PDB entry 6SO3 | electron microscopy, 6.20 A resolution (low resolution: residue-level contacts below are approximate; hydrogen-bond / salt-bridge calls are withheld) | chains B and D of the 6 polymer chains in the assembly

Chain B:
Name: Myosin 2 heavy chain striated muscle
Organism: Lethocerus indicus
Chain sequence (1953 residues; each row starts with the number of its first residue):
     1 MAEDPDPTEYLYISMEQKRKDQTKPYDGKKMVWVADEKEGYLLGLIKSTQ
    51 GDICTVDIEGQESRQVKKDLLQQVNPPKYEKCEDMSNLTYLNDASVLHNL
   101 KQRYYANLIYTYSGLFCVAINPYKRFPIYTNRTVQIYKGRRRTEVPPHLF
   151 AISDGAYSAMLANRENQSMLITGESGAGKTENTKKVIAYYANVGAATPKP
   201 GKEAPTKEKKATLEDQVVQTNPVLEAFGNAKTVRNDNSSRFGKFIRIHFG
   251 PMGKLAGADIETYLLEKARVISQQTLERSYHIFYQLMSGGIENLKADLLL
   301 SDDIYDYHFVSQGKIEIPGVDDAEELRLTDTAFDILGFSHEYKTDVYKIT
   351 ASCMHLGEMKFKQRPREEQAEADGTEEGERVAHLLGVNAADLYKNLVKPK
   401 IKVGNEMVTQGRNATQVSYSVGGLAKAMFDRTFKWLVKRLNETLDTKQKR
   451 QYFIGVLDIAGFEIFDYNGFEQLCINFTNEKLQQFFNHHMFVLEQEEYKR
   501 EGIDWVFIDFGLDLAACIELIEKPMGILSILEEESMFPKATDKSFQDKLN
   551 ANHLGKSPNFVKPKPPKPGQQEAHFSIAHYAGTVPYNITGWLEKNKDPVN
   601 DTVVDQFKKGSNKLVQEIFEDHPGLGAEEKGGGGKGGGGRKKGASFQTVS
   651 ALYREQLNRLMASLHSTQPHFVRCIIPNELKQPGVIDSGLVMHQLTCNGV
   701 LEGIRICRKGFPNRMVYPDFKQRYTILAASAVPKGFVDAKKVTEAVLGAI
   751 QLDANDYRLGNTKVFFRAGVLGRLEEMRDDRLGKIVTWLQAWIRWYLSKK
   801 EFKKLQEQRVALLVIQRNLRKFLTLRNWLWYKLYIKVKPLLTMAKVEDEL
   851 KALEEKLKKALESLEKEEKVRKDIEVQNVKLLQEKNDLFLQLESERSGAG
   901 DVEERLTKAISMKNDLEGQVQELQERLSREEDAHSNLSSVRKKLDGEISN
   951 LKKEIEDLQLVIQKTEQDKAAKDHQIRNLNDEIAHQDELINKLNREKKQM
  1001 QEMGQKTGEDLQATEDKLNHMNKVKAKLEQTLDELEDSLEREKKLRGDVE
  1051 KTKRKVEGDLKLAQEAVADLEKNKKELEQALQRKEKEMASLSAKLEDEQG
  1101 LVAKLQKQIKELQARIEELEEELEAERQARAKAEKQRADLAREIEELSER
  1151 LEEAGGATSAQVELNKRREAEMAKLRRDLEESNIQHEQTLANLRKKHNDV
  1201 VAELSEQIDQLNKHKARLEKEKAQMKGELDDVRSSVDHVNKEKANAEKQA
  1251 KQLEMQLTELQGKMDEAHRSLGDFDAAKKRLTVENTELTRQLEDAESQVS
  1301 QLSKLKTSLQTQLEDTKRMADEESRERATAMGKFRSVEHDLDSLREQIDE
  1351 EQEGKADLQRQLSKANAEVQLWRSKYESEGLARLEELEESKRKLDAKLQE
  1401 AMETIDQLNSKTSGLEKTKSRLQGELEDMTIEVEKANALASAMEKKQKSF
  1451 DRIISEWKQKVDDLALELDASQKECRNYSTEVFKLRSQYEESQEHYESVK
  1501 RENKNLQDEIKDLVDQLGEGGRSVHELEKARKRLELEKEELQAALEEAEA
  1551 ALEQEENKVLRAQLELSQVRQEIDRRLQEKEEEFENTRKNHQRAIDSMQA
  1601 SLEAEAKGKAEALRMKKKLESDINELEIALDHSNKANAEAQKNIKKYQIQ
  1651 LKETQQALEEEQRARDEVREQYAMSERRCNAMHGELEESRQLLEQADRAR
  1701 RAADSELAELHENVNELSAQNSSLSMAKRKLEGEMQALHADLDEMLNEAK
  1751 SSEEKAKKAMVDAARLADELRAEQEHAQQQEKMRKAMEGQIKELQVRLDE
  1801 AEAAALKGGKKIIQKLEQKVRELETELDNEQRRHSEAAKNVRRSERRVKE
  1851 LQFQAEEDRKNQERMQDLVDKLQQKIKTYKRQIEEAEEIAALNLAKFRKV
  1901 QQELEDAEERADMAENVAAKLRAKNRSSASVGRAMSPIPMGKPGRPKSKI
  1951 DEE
Disordered / not traced: 841-1953

Chain D:
Name: Myosin 2 essential light chain striated muscle
Organism: Lethocerus indicus
Chain sequence (156 residues; numbered 1 to 156; the number before each row is that of its first residue):
     1 MADLKAAEVEKAREHFEIYDWEGEGKIDARDLGDLLRSLDCKPTLAMVKK
    51 NGGSDKRGEKKLTLEEFLPIFSQIKKEKEVGTLEDFMEGLKVYDKAENGT
   101 MLAAELAHVLLSLGERLTDIECEEIMRVCDEDDDGFLKYEPFVKTIIAGP
   151 FPDEGK

Chain B / chain D interface:
Residue-residue contacts (146; chain B residue first):
  M1(B) - R116(D)
  R132(B) - R116(D)
  V134(B) - D119(D)
  Q135(B) - L111(D)
  Q135(B) - L117(D)
  Q135(B) - T118(D)
  Q135(B) - D119(D)
  K138(B) - H108(D)
  K138(B) - L111(D)
  K138(B) - D119(D)
  G139(B) - S112(D)
  R140(B) - L111(D)
  R140(B) - S112(D)
  R140(B) - R116(D)
  R141(B) - S112(D)
  L161(B) - D134(D)
  A162(B) - K95(D)
  R164(B) - D133(D)
  R164(B) - D134(D)
  R164(B) - F136(D)
  A195(B) - D119(D)
  A196(B) - E123(D)
  T197(B) - R127(D)
  P198(B) - E123(D)
  P198(B) - E124(D)
  P198(B) - R127(D)
  G201(B) - R30(D)
  G201(B) - D55(D)
  G201(B) - K56(D)
  G201(B) - R57(D)
  K202(B) - R30(D)
  K202(B) - D34(D)
  K202(B) - D55(D)
  K202(B) - I120(D)
  E203(B) - D55(D)
  E203(B) - K56(D)
  E203(B) - I120(D)
  A204(B) - T118(D)
  A204(B) - I120(D)
  T206(B) - D119(D)
  T206(B) - I120(D)
  P251(B) - E131(D)
  P251(B) - D132(D)
  P251(B) - D133(D)
  P251(B) - D134(D)
  M252(B) - A104(D)
  M252(B) - M126(D)
  M252(B) - D130(D)
  K449(B) - E131(D)
  R450(B) - D132(D)
  R450(B) - D133(D)
  V716(B) - K95(D)
  V716(B) - E105(D)
  P718(B) - Y93(D)
  P718(B) - D94(D)
  D719(B) - Y93(D)
  D719(B) - E105(D)
  D719(B) - V109(D)
  K721(B) - V92(D)
  Q722(B) - G89(D)
  Q722(B) - L90(D)
  Q722(B) - V92(D)
  Q722(B) - Y93(D)
  Q722(B) - V109(D)
  R723(B) - V109(D)
  R723(B) - L113(D)
  I726(B) - V92(D)
  K734(B) - E88(D)
  K734(B) - K91(D)
  K734(B) - V92(D)
  K734(B) - D94(D)
  G735(B) - D94(D)
  F736(B) - D94(D)
  F736(B) - K95(D)
  F736(B) - A96(D)
  F736(B) - E97(D)
  V737(B) - E97(D)
  R778(B) - L113(D)
  D779(B) - S112(D)
  D779(B) - L113(D)
  D779(B) - G114(D)
  I785(B) - D85(D)
  I785(B) - F86(D)
  V786(B) - L110(D)
  T787(B) - G114(D)
  W788(B) - K42(D)
  W788(B) - E79(D)
  W788(B) - F86(D)
  L789(B) - F86(D)
  L789(B) - L90(D)
  L789(B) - L110(D)
  Q790(B) - L110(D)
  Q790(B) - L113(D)
  Q790(B) - G114(D)
  Q790(B) - E115(D)
  Q790(B) - R116(D)
  Q790(B) - L117(D)
  Q790(B) - E121(D)
  A791(B) - R37(D)
  W792(B) - F86(D)
  W792(B) - I146(D)
  W792(B) - I147(D)
  I793(B) - E121(D)
  I793(B) - I125(D)
  R794(B) - R37(D)
  R794(B) - T118(D)
  R794(B) - I120(D)
  R794(B) - E121(D)
  W795(B) - Y19(D)
  W795(B) - D34(D)
  W795(B) - S38(D)
  W795(B) - I146(D)
  W795(B) - I147(D)
  Y796(B) - E124(D)
  L797(B) - I120(D)
  L797(B) - E121(D)
  S798(B) - D34(D)
  K799(B) - I18(D)
  K799(B) - Y19(D)
  K799(B) - P150(D)
  K799(B) - F151(D)
  K800(B) - E124(D)
  K800(B) - P150(D)
  E801(B) - E124(D)
  F802(B) - R30(D)
  F802(B) - D31(D)
  F802(B) - D34(D)
  K804(B) - W21(D)
  K804(B) - R30(D)
  K804(B) - R57(D)
  L805(B) - I18(D)
  L805(B) - Y19(D)
  L805(B) - W21(D)
  L805(B) - D31(D)
  E807(B) - P150(D)
  E807(B) - F151(D)
  Q808(B) - W21(D)
  R809(B) - E17(D)
  R809(B) - I18(D)
  R809(B) - D20(D)
  R809(B) - W21(D)
  R809(B) - G23(D)
  V810(B) - F151(D)
  V810(B) - P152(D)
  V810(B) - D153(D)
  L812(B) - W21(D)
Interface residues without a listed pair, chain B (72 interface residues in all): N131, Y157, K199, P200, K207, K254, T725, L727, E775, L782
Interface residues without a listed pair, chain D (75 interface residues in all): E22, D28, G33, D40, P43, L45, S54, G81, L102, C122, V128, F142, V143, E154

Overview:
The interface between chain B and chain D involves 72 residues on one side and 75 on the other.
Chain B is Myosin 2 heavy chain striated muscle and chain D is Myosin 2 essential light chain striated muscle,
both from Lethocerus indicus; the structure, The interacting head motif in insect flight muscle myosin thick
filaments, was determined by electron microscopy.
